PDB entry 8UK2 | electron microscopy, 8.00 A resolution (low resolution: residue-level contacts below are approximate; hydrogen-bond / salt-bridge calls are withheld) | chains h and i of the 21 polymer chains in the assembly

# Chain h (and i)
Name: Outer capsid glycoprotein VP7
From: Simian rotavirus A strain RRV
Notes: chain i of this document is another copy of the same molecule, construct and numbering; everything in this record applies to it too
UniProt: P12476 (VP7_ROTRH); residues 1-326 here = UniProt positions 1-326
Chain sequence (326 residues; numbered 1 to 326; the number before each row is that of its first residue):
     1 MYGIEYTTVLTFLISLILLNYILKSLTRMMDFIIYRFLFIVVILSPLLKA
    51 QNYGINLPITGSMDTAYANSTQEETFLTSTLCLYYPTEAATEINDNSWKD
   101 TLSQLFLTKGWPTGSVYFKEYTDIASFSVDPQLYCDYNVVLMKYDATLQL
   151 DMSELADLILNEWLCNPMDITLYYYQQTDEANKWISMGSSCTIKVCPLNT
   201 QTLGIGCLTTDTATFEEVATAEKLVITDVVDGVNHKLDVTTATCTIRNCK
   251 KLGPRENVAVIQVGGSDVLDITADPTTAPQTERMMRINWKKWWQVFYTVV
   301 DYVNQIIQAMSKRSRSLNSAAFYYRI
Not modelled in the structure: 1-56, 316-326 (chain i: 1-54)
Disulfides: Cys82-Cys135, Cys165-Cys249, Cys191-Cys244, Cys196-Cys207
Glycans and other covalent adducts: N-acetylglucosamine (NAG) linked to Asn69
Metal / ion sites: Ca2+ site 1: Asp95 (shared with 2 residues of chain g); Ca2+ site 2: Asp151, Glu154, Glu222, Leu224; Ca2+ site 3: Gln177, Asp228, Asp231 (shared with Asp301(i) of chain i); Ca2+ site 4: Gly206, Thr214, Glu216 (shared with Asp95(i) of chain i); Ca2+ site 5: Asp301 (shared with 4 residues of chain g)

# Interface between chain h and chain i
Residue-residue contacts (56; chain h residue first):
  Thr147(h) - Lys290(i)
  Gln149(h) - Gly264(i)
  Gln149(h) - Gly265(i)
  Gln149(h) - Asn288(i)
  Leu150(h) - Asn288(i)
  Leu150(h) - Trp289(i)
  Leu150(h) - Lys290(i)
  Asp151(h) - Lys290(i)
  Ser153(h) - Asn288(i)
  Gln177(h) - Asp301(i)
  Glu180(h) - Asp301(i)
  Glu180(h) - Tyr302(i)
  Lys183(h) - Tyr302(i)
  Val195(h) - Tyr297(i)
  Ile205(h) - Thr101(i)
  Ile205(h) - Gln104(i)
  Gly206(h) - Asp95(i)
  Gly206(h) - Ser97(i)
  Gly206(h) - Thr101(i)
  Glu216(h) - Asp95(i)
  Glu216(h) - Trp293(i)
  Glu216(h) - Tyr297(i)
  Glu217(h) - Trp293(i)
  Val218(h) - Lys291(i)
  Val218(h) - Gln294(i)
  Val218(h) - Tyr297(i)
  Thr220(h) - Lys291(i)
  Glu222(h) - Lys290(i)
  Thr227(h) - Gln294(i)
  Asp228(h) - Gln294(i)
  Asp228(h) - Tyr297(i)
  Asp228(h) - Asp301(i)
  Asp228(h) - Tyr302(i)
  Val229(h) - Asp301(i)
  Val230(h) - Thr108(i)
  Val230(h) - Val300(i)
  Asp231(h) - Lys109(i)
  Asp231(h) - Asp301(i)
  Val233(h) - Thr108(i)
  Ser266(h) - Ser266(i)
  Asp267(h) - Ser266(i)
  Val268(h) - Ser266(i)
  Val268(h) - Arg286(i)
  Val268(h) - Asn288(i)
  Asp270(h) - Arg286(i)
  Asp270(h) - Ile287(i)
  Asp270(h) - Asn288(i)
  Ala273(h) - Thr298(i)
  Ala273(h) - Tyr302(i)
  Asp274(h) - Tyr302(i)
  Pro275(h) - Met285(i)
  Pro275(h) - Arg286(i)
  Pro275(h) - Ile287(i)
  Pro275(h) - Tyr302(i)
  Thr276(h) - Met285(i)
  Thr276(h) - Gln305(i)
Other interface residues (no listed pair), chain h (34 interface residues in all): Pro197, Ile226, Leu269, Ala278
Other interface residues (no listed pair), chain i (27 interface residues in all): Leu105, Asn304, Ile306

# In short
34 residues of chain h and 27 residues of chain i are in contact. N-acetylglucosamine is covalently linked to
Asn69(h). Asp151(h), Glu154(h), Glu222(h) and Leu224(h) form the Ca2+ site 2. Gln177(h), Asp228(h) and
Asp231(h) coordinate Ca2+ site 3.
Both chains are Outer capsid glycoprotein VP7 (Simian rotavirus A strain RRV). Entry 8UK2 (The rotavirus
VP5*/VP8* conformational transition permeabilizes membranes to Ca2+ (class 5 reconstruction)) was determined
by electron microscopy, deposited together with 8UK3.
